6IFY - chains H and J of the 10 polymer chains in the assembly; structure by electron microscopy, 3.80 A resolution.

== Chain H ==
Name: Type III-A CRISPR-associated RAMP protein Csm5
Organism: Streptococcus thermophilus ND03
Reference sequence: A0A2U2M038 (A0A2U2M038_STRTR); residue numbers follow UniProt; this construct covers 1-357
Chain sequence (357 residues; row label = number of the first residue in the row):
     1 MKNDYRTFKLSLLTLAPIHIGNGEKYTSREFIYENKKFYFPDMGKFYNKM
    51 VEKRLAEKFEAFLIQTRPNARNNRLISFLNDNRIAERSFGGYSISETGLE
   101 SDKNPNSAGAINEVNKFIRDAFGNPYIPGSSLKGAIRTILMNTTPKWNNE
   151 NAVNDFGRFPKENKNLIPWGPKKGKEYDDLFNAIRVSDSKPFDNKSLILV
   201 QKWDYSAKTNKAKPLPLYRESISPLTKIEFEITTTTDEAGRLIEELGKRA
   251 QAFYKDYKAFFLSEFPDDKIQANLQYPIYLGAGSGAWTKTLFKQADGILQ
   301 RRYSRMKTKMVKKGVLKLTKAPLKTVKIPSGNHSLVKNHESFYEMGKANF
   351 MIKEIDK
Unresolved in the structure: 1-2, 326-333, 356-357

== Chain J ==
Molecule: CTR1
Sequence (42 nucleotides; numbered 1 to 42; the number before each row is that of its first residue):
     1 GGUAGGAAUGGGUAAUUAUAGCGAGCUAGAAAGCCAAAGGUC
Unresolved in the structure: 1-6, 35-42

== How chain H and chain J interact ==
Residue-residue contacts (19; chain H residue first):
  Ser-28(H) / G12(J)  hydrogen bond to the phosphate
  Arg-29(H) / G11(J)  salt bridge to the phosphate
  Asn-69(H) / G10(J)  phosphate contact
  Ala-70(H) / G10(J)  hydrogen bond to the phosphate
  Ala-70(H) / G11(J)  phosphate contact
  Asn-73(H) / G10(J)  phosphate contact
  Asn-73(H) / G11(J)  hydrogen bond to the phosphate
  Arg-74(H) / G11(J)  salt bridge to the phosphate
  Lys-103(H) / U9(J)  phosphate contact
  Asn-104(H) / U9(J)  phosphate contact
  Asn-112(H) / G12(J)  phosphate contact
  Glu-113(H) / G12(J)  sugar contact
  Trp-169(H) / A20(J)  base contact
  Leu-215(H) / G12(J)  base contact
  Pro-216(H) / G11(J)  base contact
  Pro-216(H) / G12(J)  base contact
  Leu-217(H) / G12(J)  base contact
  Arg-305(H) / A14(J)  hydrogen bond to the sugar
  Lys-307(H) / U13(J)  base contact
Also at the interface, not in a pair above, chain H (17 interface residues in all): Arg-71

== Overview ==
Chain H and chain J form an interface of 17 and 7 residues respectively; the contacts include 4 hydrogen bonds
and 2 salt bridges. Among the polar pairs are Arg-305(H)/A14(J), Ser-28(H)/G12(J) and Ala-70(H)/G10(J).
Chain H is Type III-A CRISPR-associated RAMP protein Csm5 (Streptococcus thermophilus ND03) and chain J is
CTR1; the structure, Type III-A Csm complex, Cryo-EM structure of Csm-CTR1, was determined by electron
microscopy, deposited together with 6IFK, 6IFL, 6IFN, 6IFR, 6IFU, 6IFZ and 6IG0.
